9H9I - chains 1 and B of the 11 polymer chains in the assembly; structure by electron microscopy, 3.20 A resolution.

== Chain 1 ==
Molecule: 16S RNA (head domain)
From: Escherichia coli
Sequence (1541 nucleotides; numbered 1 to 1541; the number before each row is that of its first residue):
     1 AAAUUGAAGAGUUUGAUCAUGGCUCAGAUUGAACGCUGGCGGCAGGCCUA
    51 ACACAUGCAAGUCGAACGGUAACAGGAAGAAGCUUGCUUCUUUGCUGACG
   101 AGUGGCGGACGGGUGAGUAAUGUCUGGGAAACUGCCUGAUGGAGGGGGAU
   151 AACUACUGGAAACGGUAGCUAAUACCGCAUAACGUCGCAAGACCAAAGAG
   201 GGGGACCUUCGGGCCUCUUGCCAUCGGAUGUGCCCAGAUGGGAUUAGCUA
   251 GUAGGUGGGGUAACGGCUCACCUAGGCGACGAUCCCUAGCUGGUCUGAGA
   301 GGAUGACCAGCCACACUGGAACUGAGACACGGUCCAGACUCCUACGGGAG
   351 GCAGCAGUGGGGAAUAUUGCACAAUGGGCGCAAGCCUGAUGCAGCCAUGC
   401 CGCGUGUAUGAAGAAGGCCUUCGGGUUGUAAAGUACUUUCAGCGGGGAGG
   451 AAGGGAGUAAAGUUAAUACCUUUGCUCAUUGACGUUACCCGCAGAAGAAG
   501 CACCGGCUAACUCCGUGCCAGCAGCCXCGGUAAUACGGAGGGUGCAAGCG
   551 UUAAUCGGAAUUACUGGGCGUAAAGCGCACGCAGGCGGUUUGUUAAGUCA
   601 GAUGUGAAAUCCCCGGGCUCAACCUGGGAACUGCAUCUGAUACUGGCAAG
   651 CUUGAGUCUCGUAGAGGGGGGUAGAAUUCCAGGUGUAGCGGUGAAAUGCG
   701 UAGAGAUCUGGAGGAAUACCGGUGGCGAAGGCGGCCCCCUGGACGAAGAC
   751 UGACGCUCAGGUGCGAAAGCGUGGGGAGCAAACAGGAUUAGAUACCCUGG
   801 UAGUCCACGCCGUAAACGAUGUCGACUUGGAGGUUGUGCCCUUGAGGCGU
   851 GGCUUCCGGAGCUAACGCGUUAAGUCGACCGCCUGGGGAGUACGGCCGCA
   901 AGGUUAAAACUCAAAUGAAUUGACGGGGGCCCGCACAAGCGGUGGAGCAU
   951 GUGGUUUAAUUCGAUGXAACGCGAAGAACCUUACCUGGUCUUGACAUCCA
  1001 CGGAAGUUUUCAGAGAUGAGAAUGUGCCUUCGGGAACCGUGAGACAGGUG
  1051 CUGCAUGGCUGUCGUCAGCUCGUGUUGUGAAAUGUUGGGUUAAGUCCCGC
  1101 AACGAGCGCAACCCUUAUCCUUUGUUGCCAGCGGUCCGGCCGGGAACUCA
  1151 AAGGAGACUGCCAGUGAUAAACUGGAGGAAGGUGGGGAUGACGUCAAGUC
  1201 AUCAUGGCCCUUACGACCAGGGCUACACACGUGCUACAAUGGCGCAUACA
  1251 AAGAGAAGCGACCUCGCGAGAGCAAGCGGACCUCAUAAAGUGCGUCGUAG
  1301 UCCGGAUUGGAGUCUGCAACUCGACUCCAUGAAGUCGGAAUCGCUAGUAA
  1351 UCGUGGAUCAGAAUGCCACGGUGAAUACGUUCCCGGCCUUGUACACACCG
  1401 CCCGUXACACCAUGGGAGUGGGUUGCAAAAGAAGUAGGUAGCUUAACCUU
  1451 CGGGAGGGCGCUUACCACUUUGUGAUUCAUGACUGGGGUGAAGUCGUAAC
  1501 AAGGUAACCGUAGGGGAACCUGCGGUUGGAUCACCUCCUUA
Unresolved in the structure: 1-930, 1387-1541
Modified / non-standard residues: PSU (pseudouridine-5'-monophosphate) at position 516, G7M (N7-methyl-guanosine-5'-monophosphate) at position 527, 2MG (2N-methylguanosine-5'-monophosphate) at position 966, 5MC (5-methylcytidine-5'-monophosphate) at position 967, 2MG (2N-methylguanosine-5'-monophosphate) at position 1207, 4OC (4n,o2'-methylcytidine-5'-monophosphate) at position 1401, 5MC (5-methylcytidine-5'-monophosphate) at position 1406, UR3 (3-methyluridine-5'-monophoshate) at position 1497, 2MG (2N-methylguanosine-5'-monophosphate) at position 1515, MA6 (6N-dimethyladenosine-5'-monophoshate) at position 1517, MA6 (6N-dimethyladenosine-5'-monophoshate) at position 1518
Metal / ion sites: Mg2+ site 1 near A937 (its only coordinating residue here); Mg2+ site 2: G944, G945; Mg2+ site 3 near G945 (its only coordinating residue here); Mg2+ site 4: A964, U1199; Mg2+ site 5 near C972 (its only coordinating residue here); Mg2+ site 6: G976, A1362; Mg2+ site 7 near C980 (its only coordinating residue here); Mg2+ site 8: G993, G1041; Mg2+ site 9 near G1013 (its only coordinating residue here); Mg2+ site 10: C1054, A1197; Mg2+ site 11: C1054, G1198; Mg2+ site 12: G1068, G1094; 16 more Mg2+ sites not listed

== Chain B ==
Molecule: Small ribosomal subunit protein uS2
From: Escherichia coli
UniProtKB: P0A7V0 (RS2_ECOLI); residue numbers follow UniProt; this construct covers 1-241
Amino-acid sequence (241 residues; row label = number of the first residue in the row):
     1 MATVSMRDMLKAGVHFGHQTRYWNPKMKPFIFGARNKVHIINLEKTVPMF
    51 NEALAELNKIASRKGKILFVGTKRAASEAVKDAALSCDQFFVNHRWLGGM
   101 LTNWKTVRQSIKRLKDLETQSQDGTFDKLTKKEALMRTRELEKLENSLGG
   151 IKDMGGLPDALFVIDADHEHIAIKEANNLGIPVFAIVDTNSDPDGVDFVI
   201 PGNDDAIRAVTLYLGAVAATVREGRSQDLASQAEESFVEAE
Unresolved in the structure: 1-3, 228-241
UniProt features mapped onto this chain:
  - modified residue: Lys115 (N6-succinyllysine)
Metal / ion sites: Zn2+: His18, Asp188, Asp204, Asp205

== Chain 1 / chain B interface ==
Contacting residue pairs - 29 pairs, chain 1 then chain B:
  G1072(1) - Thr106(B)  hydrogen bond to the base
  U1073(1) - Asn103(B)  hydrogen bond to the sugar
  G1074(1) - Thr102(B)  hydrogen bond to the sugar
  G1074(1) - Asn103(B)  sugar contact
  U1075(1) - Thr102(B)  phosphate contact
  U1075(1) - Asn178(B)  hydrogen bond to the phosphate
  C1096(1) - Lys143(B)  phosphate contact
  C1097(1) - Lys143(B)  salt bridge to the phosphate
  C1100(1) - Arg95(B)  base contact
  A1101(1) - Gly98(B)  base contact
  A1101(1) - Gly99(B)  hydrogen bond to the base
  A1102(1) - Arg95(B)  phosphate contact
  A1102(1) - Gly98(B)  hydrogen bond to the sugar
  A1102(1) - Asn103(B)  base contact
  C1103(1) - Arg95(B)  salt bridge to the phosphate
  C1103(1) - Leu97(B)  phosphate contact
  C1103(1) - Gly98(B)  sugar contact
  C1103(1) - Asn103(B)  hydrogen bond to the base
  C1103(1) - Thr106(B)  base contact
  G1104(1) - Thr106(B)  sugar contact
  G1104(1) - Arg113(B)  hydrogen bond to the phosphate
  A1105(1) - Arg113(B)  salt bridge to the phosphate
  A1111(1) - Glu133(B)  hydrogen bond to the sugar
  C1112(1) - Glu133(B)  sugar contact
  G1156(1) - Lys131(B)  salt bridge to the phosphate
  A1157(1) - Lys131(B)  salt bridge to the phosphate
  C1158(1) - Lys132(B)  salt bridge to the phosphate
  C1158(1) - Arg139(B)  sugar contact
  G1160(1) - Arg139(B)  salt bridge to the phosphate
Also at the interface, not in a pair above, chain B (19 interface residues in all): Lys105, Thr130, Leu135, Ile171, Glu175

== In short ==
Chain 1 and chain B form an interface of 18 and 19 residues respectively, with 9 hydrogen bonds and 7 salt
bridges. Among the polar pairs are G1072(1)-Thr106(B), A1101(1)-Gly99(B) and C1103(1)-Asn103(B). G944(1) and
G945(1) form the Mg2+ site 2.
Chain 1 is 16S RNA (head domain) and chain B is Small ribosomal subunit protein uS2, both from Escherichia
coli; the structure, Complex 2 (HEAD) 30S-IF1-IF3-tRNA-GE81112, was determined by electron microscopy together
with 9H8G, 9H9H, 9H9J, 9H9K, 9H9L, 9H9M and 9H9N from the same study.
